PDB entry 2UVW | X-ray diffraction, 2.09 A resolution | chains A and P of the 3 polymer chains in the assembly

[Chain A]
Name: DNA polymerase IV
Source organism: Sulfolobus solfataricus
Notes: EC 2.7.7.7
UniProtKB: Q97W02 (DPO42_SULSO); numbering as in UniProt (aligned over 1-352)
Chain sequence (358 residues; numbered -5 to 352; the number before each row is that of its first residue; numbers below 1 keep their minus sign (His-5 is residue -5)):
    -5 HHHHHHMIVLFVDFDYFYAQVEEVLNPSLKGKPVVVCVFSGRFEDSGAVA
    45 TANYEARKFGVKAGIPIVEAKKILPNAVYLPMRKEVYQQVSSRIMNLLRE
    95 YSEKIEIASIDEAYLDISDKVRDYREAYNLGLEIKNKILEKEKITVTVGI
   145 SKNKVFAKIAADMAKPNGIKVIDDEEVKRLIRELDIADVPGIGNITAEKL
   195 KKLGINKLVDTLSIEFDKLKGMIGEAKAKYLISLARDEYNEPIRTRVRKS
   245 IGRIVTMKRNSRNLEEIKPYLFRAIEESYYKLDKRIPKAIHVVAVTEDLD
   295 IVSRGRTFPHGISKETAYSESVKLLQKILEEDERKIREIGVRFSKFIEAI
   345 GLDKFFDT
Disordered / not traced: -5 to 0, 343-352
Sequence notes: engineered mutation Glu332 (Arg in Q97W02)
Swiss-Prot annotation at these positions:
  - active site: Glu106
  - binding site (Mg(2+)): Asp7, Asp105
  - site: Tyr12 (Substrate discrimination)
  - mutagenesis: Asp105 to Glu106 (Loss of function), Glu342 to Thr352 (Almost complete loss of interaction with PCNA)
Ion coordination: Ca2+ site 1: Asp7, Asp105 (together with 2'-deoxyguanosine-5'-triphosphate); Ca2+ site 2: Asp7, Phe8, Asp105 (together with 2'-deoxyguanosine-5'-triphosphate); Ca2+ site 3: Ala181, Ile186
Residues lining bound ligands: 2'-deoxyguanosine-5'-triphosphate (DGT): Asp7, Phe8, Asp9, Tyr10, Phe11, Tyr12, Val32, Val43, Ala44, Thr45, Tyr48, Arg51, Ala57, Gly58, Met76, Ile104, Asp105, Lys159
Reported in the primary citation:
  - binding site for the 18-nt DNA strand: Ala42, Glu332

[Chain P]
Molecule: 14-nt DNA strand
Sequence (14 nucleotides; numbered 1 to 14; the number before each row is that of its first residue):
     1 GGGGGAAGGATTCA

[Chain A / chain P interface]
Pairs across the interface (27):
  Ser103(A) with DA14(P), hydrogen bond to the phosphate
  Asp105(A) with DA14(P), phosphate contact
  Glu106(A) with DA14(P), phosphate contact
  Lys152(A) with DA14(P), salt bridge to the phosphate
  Pro184(A) with DC13(P), phosphate contact
  Gly185(A) with DT12(P), phosphate contact; DC13(P), hydrogen bond to the phosphate
  Ile186(A) with DT12(P), phosphate contact; DC13(P), hydrogen bond to the phosphate
  Gly187(A) with DT12(P), hydrogen bond to the phosphate; DC13(P), phosphate contact
  Asn188(A) with DT12(P), phosphate contact
  Ile189(A) with DT11(P), phosphate contact; DT12(P), hydrogen bond to the phosphate
  Thr190(A) with DT11(P), phosphate contact; DT12(P), hydrogen bond to the phosphate
  Lys193(A) with DT11(P), salt bridge to the phosphate
  Val296(A) with DG9(P), phosphate contact
  Ser297(A) with DG8(P), sugar contact; DG9(P), hydrogen bond to the phosphate
  Arg298(A) with DG8(P), salt bridge to the phosphate; DG9(P), salt bridge to the phosphate
  Gly299(A) with DG8(P), hydrogen bond to the phosphate
  Arg300(A) with DA7(P), phosphate contact
  Thr301(A) with DA6(P), sugar contact; DA7(P), hydrogen bond to the phosphate
  Lys339(A) with DA6(P), salt bridge to the phosphate
Also at the interface, not in a pair above, chain A (23 interface residues in all): Ile104, Val183, Lys221, Ile295

[In short]
Chain A and chain P form an interface of 23 and 8 residues respectively; the contacts include 9 hydrogen bonds
and 5 salt bridges. Among the polar pairs are Ser103(A)-DA14(P), Gly185(A)-DC13(P) and Ile186(A)-DC13(P).
Ligands of chain A: 2'-deoxyguanosine-5'-triphosphate. The paper reports a binding site for the 18-nt DNA
strand at Ala42(A) and Glu332(A).
Here chain A is DNA polymerase IV (Sulfolobus solfataricus) and chain P is a 14-nt DNA strand. Entry 2UVW
(Crystal structures of mutant Dpo4 DNA polymerases with 8-oxoG containing DNA template-primer constructs) was
determined by X-ray diffraction (same publication as 2UVR, 2UVU and 2UVV).
